Entry 5W21 (X-ray diffraction, 3.00 A resolution); this record covers chains B and C of the 3 polymer chains in the assembly.

Chain B:
Molecule: Fibroblast growth factor 23
Organism: Homo sapiens
UniProt: Q9GZV9 (FGF23_HUMAN); residue numbers follow UniProt; this construct covers 25-204
Sequence (226 residues; numbered -21 to 204; the number before each row is that of its first residue; numbers below 1 keep their minus sign (Met-21 is residue -21)):
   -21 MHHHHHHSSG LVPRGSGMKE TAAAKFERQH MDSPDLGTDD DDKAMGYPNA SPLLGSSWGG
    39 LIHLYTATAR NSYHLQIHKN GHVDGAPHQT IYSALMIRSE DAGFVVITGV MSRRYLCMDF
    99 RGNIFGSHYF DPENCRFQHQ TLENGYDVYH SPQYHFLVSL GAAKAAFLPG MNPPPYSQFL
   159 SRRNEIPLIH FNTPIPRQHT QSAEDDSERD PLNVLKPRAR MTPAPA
Not modelled in the structure: -21 to 18, 201-204
Differences from the reference sequence: expression tag (-21 to 24); conflict Ala140 (Arg in Q9GZV9), Ala143 (Arg in Q9GZV9), Gln176 (Arg in Q9GZV9), Gln179 (Arg in Q9GZV9)
Swiss-Prot annotation at these positions:
  - modified residue: Ser180 (Phosphoserine)
  - glycosylation (O-linked (GalNAc) threonine): Thr171, Thr178
Disulfides: Cys95-Cys113
From the paper describing this entry:
  - mutagenesis - M149A/N150A/P151A: decreased signaling with Fibroblast growth factor receptor 1 (chain C)

Chain C:
Molecule: Fibroblast growth factor receptor 1
Organism: Homo sapiens
Notes: EC 2.7.10.1; fragment: D2 and D3 region
UniProt: P11362 (FGFR1_HUMAN), isoform P11362-2; residue numbers follow UniProt; this construct covers 142-365
Sequence (226 residues; each row starts with the number of its first residue):
   140 MADNTKPNRM PVAPYWTSPE KMEKKLHAVP AAKTVKFKCP SSGTPQPTLR WLKNGKEFKP
   200 DHRIGGYKVR YATWSIIMDS VVPSDKGNYT CIVENEYGSI NHTYQLDVVE RSPHRPILQA
   260 GLPANKTVAL GSNVEFMCKV YSDPQPHIQW LKHIEVNGSK IGPDNLPYVQ ILKTAGVNTT
   320 DKEMEVLHLR NVSFEDAGEY TCLAGNSIGL SHHSAWLTVL EALEER
Not modelled in the structure: 140-148, 362-365
Differences from the reference sequence: expression tag (140-141); conflict Gln185 (Asn in P11362)
Swiss-Prot annotation at these positions:
  - region: Lys160 to Lys177 (Heparin-binding)
  - glycosylation (N-linked (GlcNAc...) asparagine): Asn227, Asn240, Asn264, Asn296, Asn317, Asn330
Disulfides: Cys178-Cys230, Cys277-Cys341
From the paper describing this entry:
  - specificity-determining residues: Leu342, Ser346 (by similarity / conservation)
  - mutagenesis - K160Q/K163Q, K207Q/R209Q: decreased signaling with Fibroblast growth factor 23 (chain B)

Interface between chain B and chain C:
Residue-residue contacts (52):
  Tyr25(B) - Leu261(C)  hydrophobic
  Tyr25(B) - Met276(C)  hydrophobic
  Pro26(B) - Gln258(C)
  Leu31(B) - Tyr280(C)
  Trp36(B) - Asp320(C)
  Trp36(B) - Lys321(C)
  Tyr43(B) - Lys163(C)
  Tyr43(B) - Leu165(C)  hydrogen bond (side chain-backbone)
  Tyr43(B) - His166(C)
  Tyr43(B) - Ala167(C)  hydrogen bond (side chain-backbone)
  Ala45(B) - Lys163(C)
  Ala47(B) - Lys163(C)
  Arg48(B) - Glu159(C)
  Arg48(B) - Lys160(C)
  Arg48(B) - Lys163(C)  hydrogen bond (backbone-backbone)
  Arg48(B) - Lys177(C)
  Asn49(B) - Glu162(C)  hydrogen bond
  Asn49(B) - Lys163(C)
  Ser50(B) - Lys163(C)
  Ser50(B) - Leu165(C)  hydrogen bond (side chain-backbone)
  His52(B) - Leu165(C)
  His66(B) - Lys164(C)
  His66(B) - Gln244(C)
  Met74(B) - Asp320(C)
  Ile75(B) - Gln284(C)
  Ser77(B) - Gln284(C)  hydrogen bond (side chain-backbone)
  Ser77(B) - Pro285(C)  hydrogen bond (side chain-backbone)
  Ser77(B) - His286(C)  hydrogen bond (side chain-backbone)
  Glu78(B) - His286(C)  hydrogen bond (backbone-side chain)
  Gly81(B) - Asn345(C)  hydrogen bond (backbone-backbone)
  Gly81(B) - Ser346(C)
  Tyr93(B) - Val316(C)
  His117(B) - Pro283(C)
  His117(B) - Ser346(C)  hydrogen bond (backbone-side chain)
  Thr119(B) - Pro252(C)
  Asn122(B) - Pro169(C)
  Asn122(B) - Lys172(C)
  Gly123(B) - Arg250(C)
  Tyr124(B) - Ala167(C)
  Tyr124(B) - Val168(C)
  Tyr124(B) - Pro169(C)
  Asp125(B) - Arg250(C)  salt bridge
  Leu158(B) - Ala167(C)
  Leu158(B) - Pro169(C)
  Leu158(B) - Val248(C)  hydrophobic
  Leu158(B) - Arg250(C)
  Ser159(B) - Val248(C)
  Arg160(B) - Leu165(C)
  Arg160(B) - Ala167(C)
  Arg160(B) - Asp246(C)  salt bridge
  Arg160(B) - Val248(C)
  Arg161(B) - Lys225(C)
Also at the interface, not in a pair above, chain B (34 interface residues in all): Arg76, Asp79, Ala80, Val83, Phe108, Gln118
Also at the interface, not in a pair above, chain C (34 interface residues in all): Val247, Lys265, Gly344
From the paper, about this interface:
  - interface residues, chain B: Asn49(B), Ser50(B), His66(B), Gly81(B), His117(B)
  - interface residues, chain C: Asn345(C), Ser346(C)

Summary:
The chain B/chain C interface involves 34 residues from each chain; the contacts include 11 hydrogen bonds and
2 salt bridges. Polar pairs include Asp125(B)-Arg250(C), Arg160(B)-Asp246(C) and Tyr43(B)-Leu165(C). From the
paper: K160Q/K163Q and K207Q/R209Q of chain C reduce signaling with Fibroblast growth factor 23 (chain B);
interface residues Asn49(B), Ser50(B) and Asn345(C) among others.
Here chain B is Fibroblast growth factor 23 and chain C is Fibroblast growth factor receptor 1, both from Homo
sapiens. Entry 5W21 (Crystal Structure of a 1:1:1 FGF23-FGFR1c-aKlotho Ternary Complex) was determined by
X-ray diffraction.
